Entry 3R42 (X-ray diffraction, 1.87 A resolution); this record covers chains A and B.

== Chain A ==
Name: Suppressor protein STP22 of temperature-sensitive alpha-factor receptor and arginine permease
Organism: Saccharomyces cerevisiae
Notes: fragment: N-terminal UEV domain
UniProt: P25604 (STP22_YEAST); residues 1-160 here = UniProt positions 1-160
Amino-acid sequence (162 residues; row label = number of the first residue in the row; numbers below 1 keep their minus sign (Gly-1 is residue -1)):
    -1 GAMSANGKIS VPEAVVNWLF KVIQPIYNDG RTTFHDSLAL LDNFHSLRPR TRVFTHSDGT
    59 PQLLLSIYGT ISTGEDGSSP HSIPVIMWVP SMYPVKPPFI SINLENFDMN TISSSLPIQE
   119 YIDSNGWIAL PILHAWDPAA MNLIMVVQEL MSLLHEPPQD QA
Unresolved in the structure: -1 to 4
Sequence notes: expression tag (-1 to 0); engineered mutation Ala133 (Cys in P25604)
Swiss-Prot annotation at these positions:
  - mutagenesis: Met85 (M85T: No interaction of the ESCRT-I complex with ubiquitin)
What the authors report for this chain:
  - conformationally variable residues (side-chain flip): Arg46, Ser55
  - mutagenesis - W16A: decreased localization to class E compartments

== Chain B ==
Name: Vacuolar protein sorting-associated protein 27
Notes: fragment: PSDP peptide
UniProt: P40343 (VPS27_YEAST); residue numbers follow UniProt; this construct covers 445-453
Amino-acid sequence (9 residues; numbered 445 to 453; the number before each row is that of its first residue):
   445 QVPSDPYNY
Unresolved in the structure: 453

== How chain A and chain B interact ==
Residue-residue contacts - 23 pairs, chain A then chain B:
  Pro10(A) - Tyr451(B)
  Val13(A) - Pro450(B)  hydrophobic
  Val13(A) - Tyr451(B)  hydrophobic
  Trp16(A) - Ser448(B)  hydrogen bond
  Trp16(A) - Pro450(B)
  Val20(A) - Gln445(B)  hydrogen bond (backbone-side chain)
  Val20(A) - Ser448(B)
  Pro23(A) - Gln445(B)
  Ile24(A) - Gln445(B)
  Arg46(A) - Tyr451(B)
  Pro47(A) - Asp449(B)
  Pro47(A) - Pro450(B)
  Pro47(A) - Tyr451(B)
  Arg48(A) - Ser448(B)
  Arg48(A) - Asp449(B)
  Thr49(A) - Val446(B)
  Thr49(A) - Pro447(B)
  Thr49(A) - Ser448(B)  hydrogen bond (side chain-backbone)
  Val51(A) - Pro447(B)  hydrophobic
  Leu61(A) - Gln445(B)
  Leu61(A) - Pro447(B)
  Tyr66(A) - Asp449(B)
  Tyr66(A) - Asn452(B)
Other interface residues (no listed pair), chain A (15 interface residues in all): Val9, Arg50
The authors on this interface:
  - pairs named by the authors: Val13(A)-Pro450(B), Val13(A)-Tyr451(B) (hydrophobic contact), Trp16(A)-Ser448(B) (hydrogen bond), Trp16(A)-Pro450(B), Arg46(A)-Tyr451(B), Pro47(A)-Pro450(B), Arg48(A)-Asp449(B) (water-mediated contact), Thr49(A)-Ser448(B) (hydrogen bond), Val51(A)-Pro447(B), Leu61(A)-Pro447(B), Tyr66(A)-Asp449(B) (water-mediated contact)
  - hot spots on chain A (mutagenesis) - W16A: abolished binding to Vacuolar protein sorting-associated protein 27 (chain B)

== Summary ==
Chain A and chain B form an interface of 15 and 8 residues respectively; the contacts include 3 hydrogen
bonds. Among the polar pairs are Trp16(A)-Ser448(B), Val20(A)-Gln445(B) and Thr49(A)-Ser448(B). The paper
describes contacts between Val13(A) and Pro450(B), Trp16(A) and Pro450(B) and Arg46(A) and Tyr451(B) among
others; a hydrophobic contact between Val13(A) and Tyr451(B); hydrogen bonds between Trp16(A) and Ser448(B)
and Thr49(A) and Ser448(B). From the paper: W16A of chain A reduces localization to class E compartments;
conformational variability at Arg46(A) and Ser55(A).
Chain A is Suppressor protein STP22 of temperature-sensitive alpha-factor receptor and arginine permease
(Saccharomyces cerevisiae) and chain B is Vacuolar protein sorting-associated protein 27; the structure,
Crystal structure of the yeast vps23 UEV domain in complex with a vps27 PSDP peptide, was determined by X-ray
diffraction, deposited together with 3R3Q.
